PDB entry 7ZKQ | electron microscopy, 3.15 A resolution | chains b and C of the 5 polymer chains in the assembly

[Chain b]
Name: Subunit NEBM of NADH:Ubiquinone Oxidoreductase (Complex I)
Source organism: Yarrowia lipolytica
UniProtKB: A0A1D8NGI5 (A0A1D8NGI5_YARLL); residues 1-74 here = UniProt positions 1-74
Amino-acid sequence (74 residues; each row starts with the number of its first residue):
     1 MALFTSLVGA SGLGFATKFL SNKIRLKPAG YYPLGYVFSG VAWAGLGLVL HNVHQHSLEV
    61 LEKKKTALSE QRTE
Not modelled in the structure: 1, 68-74
Residues lining bound ligands: Lauryl Maltose Neopentyl Glycol (LMN): Phe15, Ala16, Phe19, Ala29, Gly30, Pro33, Tyr36

[Chain C]
Name: complex I assembly factor CIA84
Source organism: Yarrowia lipolytica
UniProtKB: A0A1D8N612 (A0A1D8N612_YARLL); numbering as in UniProt (aligned over 1-852)
Amino-acid sequence (852 residues; each row starts with the number of its first residue):
     1 MPKNALLRSA RQVAISRVFA TSRASHVVSH APILASVRPR SNPAPYRRNF SSSRALRNDY
    61 GLDTAERSLK ESLVPFNGAP VDRKVVRDQL MELISVSPGQ VFPISVIPVV KSAYYELFRE
   121 NERVLSAGDT KTLFGAVAGN NPEDVQDLPF VLAVYHQAEQ AAETNRDSRD NILLLGKYFL
   181 FQDRLDNFWK LLEAQIKTHD DVDAGFVKQL LELISVDPHL TLGNVARVLQ LKTDNHVSSS
   241 DELRNALSAT LEQLYYKENE GSEFFLSLVE NHILDSKDFT PSDSVVAMIL NTCVNEGRED
   301 LGQSVLRNVV SRVGNLSPGQ EDPQNCWGFW SSVAMDLHGS KTDVKAFISR LEALPHRTKA
   361 TWDILIRYAV FKADLAGRND LLQVRALLAE MQKVGFEPDA ETYFDAYRSS KSIKPDVVHL
   421 FEAELDIEKD TSIFAIEMDK ALKNHDTLEA LSIFYESFEQ GAQWENKRLH MEAMTELLIQ
   481 YAGLNDTSVA DILQLVQRIE PICAQGRIPY SAETAIAQNV LQRHSDTANF YTFMNRQYGN
   541 TADKVTKQDP QIRPHTYQVI HDYIYSCESE RADLAWEMYG LLHKFYVVPF ADYYKAIKFF
   601 AQDVKRQDYA LLTFQQIRKN HDLHGQPAAT SEMVAFLFHE FAKTKYKRGI KRLHEVVALE
   661 TSFDVNRDVL NEMMAAYVSV EDLNRVQDCW AQLQQLPPSI GANNRSVDVL LSYFKDNIHY
   721 TERTWQGIPE FGLLPTLENY EQYLINNCRT GNYRRALEIT KNMEIDSGLK PTAKIIAAVY
   781 NYTFTEQRKL EVEQWAEKAH PEMWLELKEG DKLKSLCLPA NSDNDNVESL LKQASADMDE
   841 EMSGGIVKVE SV
Not modelled in the structure: 1-428, 845-852
Residues lining bound ligands: Lauryl Maltose Neopentyl Glycol (LMN): Asn821, Ser822, Asn824

[Interface between chain b and chain C]
Residue-residue contacts (11; chain b residue first):
  Leu26(b) with Asn826(C)
  Lys27(b) with Asp825(C), salt bridge; Asn826(C); Ser829(C), hydrogen bond
  Pro28(b) with Asn824(C); Asn826(C)
  Gly30(b) with Asn824(C), hydrogen bond (backbone-side chain)
  Tyr31(b) with Asp823(C); Asn824(C); Asp825(C)
  Tyr32(b) with Asp823(C), hydrogen bond (backbone-backbone)
Other interface residues (no listed pair), chain b (7 interface residues in all): Pro33
Other interface residues (no listed pair), chain C (6 interface residues in all): Ser822

[In short]
7 residues of chain b and 6 residues of chain C are in contact, with 3 hydrogen bonds and 1 salt bridge. Among
the polar pairs are Lys27(b)-Asp825(C), Lys27(b)-Ser829(C) and Gly30(b)-Asn824(C). Lauryl Maltose Neopentyl
Glycol is bound between chain b and chain C.
Chain b is Subunit NEBM of NADH:Ubiquinone Oxidoreductase (Complex I) and chain C is complex I assembly factor
CIA84, both from Yarrowia lipolytica; the structure, Early Pp module assembly intermediate of complex I, was
determined by electron microscopy together with 7ZKP from the same study.
